Entry 3LM1 (X-ray diffraction, 2.10 A resolution); this record covers chains A and F of the 8 polymer chains in the assembly.

Chain A:
Molecule: Agglutinin alpha chain
From: Maclura pomifera
Reference sequence: P18674 (LECA_MACPO); numbering as in UniProt (aligned over 1-133)
Sequence (133 residues; numbered 1 to 133; the number before each row is that of its first residue):
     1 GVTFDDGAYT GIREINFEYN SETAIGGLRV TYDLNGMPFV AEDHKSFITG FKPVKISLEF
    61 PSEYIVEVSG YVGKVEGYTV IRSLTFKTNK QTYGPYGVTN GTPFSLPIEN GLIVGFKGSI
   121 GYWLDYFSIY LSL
Residues lining bound ligands: p-nitrophenyl-GalNAc (LEC; 4-nitrophenyl 2-acetamido-2-deoxy-beta-D-glucopyranoside): Gly-1, Phe-47, Glu-76, Tyr-78, Val-80, Gly-121, Tyr-122, Trp-123, Asp-125
What the authors report for this chain:
  - binding site for p-nitrophenyl-GalNAc: Gly-1, Glu-76, Tyr-122, Trp-123, Asp-125

Chain F:
Molecule: Agglutinin beta-2 chain
From: Maclura pomifera
Reference sequence: P18676 (LECB2_MACPO); residue numbers follow UniProt; this construct covers 2-16
Sequence (15 residues; row label = number of the first residue in the row):
     2 RNGKSQSIIV GPWGD

How chain A and chain F interact:
Residue-residue contacts - 18 pairs, chain A then chain F:
  Thr-10(A) / Gly-4(F)
  Thr-10(A) / Lys-5(F)
  Thr-10(A) / Ser-6(F)  hydrogen bond (backbone-backbone)
  Gly-11(A) / Gly-4(F)
  Phe-60(A) / Gly-4(F)
  Pro-61(A) / Asn-3(F)
  Pro-61(A) / Gly-4(F)  hydrogen bond (backbone-backbone)
  Tyr-64(A) / Arg-2(F)
  Tyr-64(A) / Asn-3(F)
  Tyr-64(A) / Gly-4(F)
  Asn-110(A) / Arg-2(F)  hydrogen bond
  Leu-112(A) / Asn-3(F)
  Leu-112(A) / Gly-4(F)
  Leu-112(A) / Lys-5(F)
  Leu-112(A) / Ser-6(F)
  Ser-132(A) / Ser-6(F)
  Leu-133(A) / Ser-6(F)  hydrogen bond (backbone-side chain)
  Leu-133(A) / Gln-7(F)  hydrogen bond (backbone-backbone)
Other interface residues (no listed pair), chain A (10 interface residues in all): Val-114

Overview:
Chain A and chain F form an interface of 10 and 6 residues respectively, with 5 hydrogen bonds. Among the
polar pairs are Asn-110(A)/Arg-2(F), Leu-133(A)/Ser-6(F) and Leu-133(A)/Gln-7(F). Bound to chain A:
p-nitrophenyl-GalNAc. The paper reports a binding site for p-nitrophenyl-GalNAc at Gly-1(A), Glu-76(A) and
Tyr-122(A) among others.
Chain A is Agglutinin alpha chain and chain F is Agglutinin beta-2 chain, both from Maclura pomifera; the
structure, Crystal Structure Analysis of Maclura pomifera agglutinin complex with p-nitrophenyl-GalNAc, was
determined by X-ray diffraction together with 3LLY and 3LLZ from the same study.
